7NJ8 - chains A and P; structure by X-ray diffraction, 1.80 A resolution.

# Chain A
Name: 14-3-3 protein sigma
Organism: Homo sapiens
UniProtKB: P31947 (1433S_HUMAN); residues 1-248 here = UniProt positions 1-248
Amino-acid sequence (253 residues; row label = number of the first residue in the row; numbers below 1 keep their minus sign (Gly-4 is residue -4)):
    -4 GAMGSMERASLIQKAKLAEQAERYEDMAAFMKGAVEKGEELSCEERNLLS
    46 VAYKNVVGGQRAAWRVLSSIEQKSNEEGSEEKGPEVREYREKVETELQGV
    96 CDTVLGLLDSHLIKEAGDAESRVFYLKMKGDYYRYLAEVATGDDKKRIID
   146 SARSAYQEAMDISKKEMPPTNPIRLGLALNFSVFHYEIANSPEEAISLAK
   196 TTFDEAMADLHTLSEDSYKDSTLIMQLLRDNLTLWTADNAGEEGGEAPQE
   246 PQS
Disordered / not traced: -4 to -3, 71-77, 232-248
Construct notes: expression tag (-4 to 0)
Modified / non-standard residues: Cys38 (S-hydroxycysteine; CSO)
Glycans and other covalent adducts: [4-(1H-benzimidazol-1-yl)phenyl]methanol (JFS) linked to Lys122
Ion coordination: Ca2+: Glu35, Glu110, Glu188; Mg2+ near Glu89 (its only coordinating residue here)
Small-molecule neighbours: JFS ([4-(1H-benzimidazol-1-yl)phenyl]methanol): Asn42, Phe119, Pro167, Ile168, Gly171, Asp215, Ile219
UniProt features mapped onto this chain:
  - site (Interaction with phosphoserine on interacting protein): Arg56, Arg129
  - modified residue (Phosphoserine): Ser5, Ser74, Ser248
Reported in the primary citation:
  - binding site for JFS: Lys122, Asp215, Ile219

# Chain P
Name: Peptidyl-prolyl cis-trans isomerase NIMA-interacting 1
Notes: EC 5.2.1.8
UniProtKB: Q13526 (PIN1_HUMAN); residues 61-77 here = UniProt positions 61-77
Amino-acid sequence (17 residues; numbered 61 to 77; the number before each row is that of its first residue):
    61 LVKHSQSRRPSSWRQEK
Disordered / not traced: 61-68, 76-77
Modified / non-standard residues: Ser72 (phosphoserine; SEP)
UniProt features mapped onto this chain:
  - modified residue: Ser71 (Phosphoserine)

# Chain A / chain P interface
Pairs across the interface (17; chain A residue first):
  Glu14(A) - Gln75(P)
  Val46(A) - Gln75(P)
  Arg56(A) - Ser72(P)
  Arg129(A) - Ser72(P)
  Tyr130(A) - Ser72(P)
  Leu174(A) - Ser71(P)
  Leu174(A) - Ser72(P)
  Leu174(A) - Trp73(P)
  Asn175(A) - Ser72(P)
  Asn175(A) - Trp73(P)  hydrogen bond (side chain-backbone)
  Val178(A) - Ser71(P)
  Glu182(A) - Pro70(P)
  Asn226(A) - Pro70(P)
  Asn226(A) - Ser71(P)  hydrogen bond (side chain-backbone)
  Leu229(A) - Arg69(P)
  Leu229(A) - Pro70(P)  hydrophobic
  Trp230(A) - Pro70(P)  hydrophobic
Also at the interface, not in a pair above, chain A (17 interface residues in all): Ser45, Lys122, Gly171, Ile219, Leu222

# Overview
17 residues of chain A and 6 residues of chain P are in contact, with 2 hydrogen bonds. Polar contacts include
Asn175(A)-Trp73(P) and Asn226(A)-Ser71(P). Covalently linked compound JFS: at Lys122(A). Glu35(A), Glu110(A)
and Glu188(A) form the Ca2+ site. The paper reports a binding site for JFS at Lys122(A), Asp215(A) and
Ile219(A).
Here chain A is 14-3-3 protein sigma (Homo sapiens) and chain P is Peptidyl-prolyl cis-trans isomerase
NIMA-interacting 1. Entry 7NJ8 (14-3-3 sigma with Pin1 binding site pS72 and covalently bound LvD1007) was
determined by X-ray diffraction (same publication as 7AOG, 7AXN, 7AYF, 7AZ1, 7AZ2, 7BDP and 17 further
entries).
